9NED - chains A and B of the 6 polymer chains in the assembly; structure by electron microscopy, 3.20 A resolution.

== Chain A (and B) ==
Protein: Potassium voltage-gated channel protein Shaker
From: Drosophila melanogaster
Notes: engineered mutation(s): E12KD13K; chain B of this document is another copy of the same molecule, construct and numbering; everything in this record applies to it too
Reference sequence: P08510 (KCNAS_DROME); the construct has insertions or renumbered stretches relative to UniProt, so the offset changes along the chain: 2-512 = UniProt 2-512; 514-656 = UniProt 513-655
Amino-acid sequence (668 residues; each row starts with the number of its first residue):
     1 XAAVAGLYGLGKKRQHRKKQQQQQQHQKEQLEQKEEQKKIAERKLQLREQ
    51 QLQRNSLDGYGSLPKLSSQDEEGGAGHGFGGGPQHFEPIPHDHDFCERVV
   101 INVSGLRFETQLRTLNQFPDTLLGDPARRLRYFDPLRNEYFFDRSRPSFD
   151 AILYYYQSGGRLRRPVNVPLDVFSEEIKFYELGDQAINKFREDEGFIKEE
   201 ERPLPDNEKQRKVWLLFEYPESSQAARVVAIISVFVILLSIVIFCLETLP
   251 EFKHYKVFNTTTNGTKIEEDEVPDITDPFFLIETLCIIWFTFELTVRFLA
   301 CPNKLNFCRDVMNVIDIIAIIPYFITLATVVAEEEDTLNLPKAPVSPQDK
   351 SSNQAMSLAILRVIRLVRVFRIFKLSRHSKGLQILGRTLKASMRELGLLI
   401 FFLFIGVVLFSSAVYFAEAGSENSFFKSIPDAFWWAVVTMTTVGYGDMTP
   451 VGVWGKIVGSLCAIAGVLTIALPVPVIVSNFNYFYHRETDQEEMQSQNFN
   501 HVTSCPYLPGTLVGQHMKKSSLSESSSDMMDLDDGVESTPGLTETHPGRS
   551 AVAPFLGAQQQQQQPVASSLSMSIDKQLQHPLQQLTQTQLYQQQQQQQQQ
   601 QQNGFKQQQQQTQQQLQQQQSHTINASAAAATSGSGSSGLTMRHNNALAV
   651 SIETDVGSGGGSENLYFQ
Disordered / not traced: 1-83, 92-95, 194-215, 253-276, 299-309, 328-356, 490-668 (chain B: 1-83, 92-95, 195-215, 253-276, 299-309, 328-356, 489-668)
Differences from the reference sequence: acetylation (1); conflict Lys-12 (Glu in P08510), Lys-13 (Asp in P08510); insertion (513); expression tag (657-668)
Modified positions: ACE (acetyl group) at position 1
Bound ions: K+ site 1: Thr-442, Val-443 (shared with Thr-442(B), Val-443(B) of chain B; 2 residues of chain C; 2 residues of chain D); K+ site 2: Thr-442 (shared with Thr-442(B) of chain B; 1 residue of chain C; 1 residue of chain D)

== Chain A / chain B interface ==
Contacting residue pairs (69; chain A residue first):
  Pro-90(A) with Tyr-132(B), hydrophobic
  Leu-106(A) with Arg-146(B)
  Arg-107(A) with Gly-105(B); Arg-146(B), hydrogen bond (backbone-side chain)
  Phe-108(A) with Ser-104(B); Arg-146(B)
  Glu-109(A) with Ser-104(B), hydrogen bond (backbone-backbone); Phe-141(B)
  Thr-110(A) with Asp-143(B)
  Gln-111(A) with Asp-143(B), hydrogen bond (backbone-side chain)
  Thr-114(A) with Asp-143(B)
  Tyr-154(A) with Val-172(B)
  Gln-157(A) with Asp-143(B), hydrogen bond; Arg-144(B)
  Arg-163(A) with Pro-169(B)
  Pro-165(A) with Asn-167(B)
  Glu-395(A) with Tyr-485(B)
  Leu-398(A) with Gly-381(B); Tyr-485(B), hydrophobic
  Phe-401(A) with Leu-375(B), hydrophobic; Ser-379(B)
  Phe-402(A) with Gly-381(B); Leu-385(B), hydrophobic
  Ile-405(A) with Ile-372(B), hydrophobic; Leu-382(B), hydrophobic
  Val-408(A) with Ile-372(B), hydrophobic
  Leu-409(A) with Val-369(B), hydrophobic
  Ser-412(A) with Leu-366(B); Val-369(B)
  Ala-413(A) with Leu-366(B), hydrophobic
  Phe-416(A) with Phe-244(B), hydrophobic; Arg-362(B), hydrogen bond (backbone-side chain); Arg-365(B); Leu-366(B), hydrophobic
  Gly-420(A) with Arg-362(B)
  Ser-428(A) with Thr-248(B); Leu-249(B); Pro-250(B)
  Ile-429(A) with Phe-244(B), hydrophobic; Cys-245(B), hydrophobic; Thr-248(B)
  Pro-430(A) with Cys-245(B); Thr-248(B); Leu-249(B), hydrophobic
  Phe-433(A) with Cys-245(B), hydrophobic
  Thr-442(A) with Thr-441(B); Thr-442(B); Val-443(B)
  Val-443(A) with Val-443(B)
  Gly-444(A) with Val-443(B)
  Gly-446(A) with Tyr-445(B); Gly-446(B)
  Met-448(A) with Trp-434(B)
  Lys-456(A) with Trp-434(B)
  Gly-459(A) with Trp-434(B)
  Ser-460(A) with Trp-434(B); Val-437(B)
  Ile-464(A) with Leu-403(B), hydrophobic; Thr-441(B)
  Val-467(A) with Ile-470(B), hydrophobic
  Leu-468(A) with Leu-399(B), hydrophobic; Ile-477(B), hydrophobic
  Ala-471(A) with Val-478(B)
  Leu-472(A) with Leu-385(B), hydrophobic; Ile-477(B); Val-478(B), hydrophobic; Phe-481(B), hydrophobic
  Val-476(A) with Asn-482(B); His-486(B)
Also at the interface, not in a pair above, chain A (51 interface residues in all): Glu-87, Asp-150, Val-166, Arg-394, Tyr-415, Lys-427, Thr-439, Ala-463, Pro-473, Pro-475
Also at the interface, not in a pair above, chain B (46 interface residues in all): Ser-145, Ile-241, Phe-373, Leu-396, Val-474

== Summary ==
51 residues of chain A and 46 residues of chain B are in contact, with 5 hydrogen bonds. Polar pairs include
Arg-107(A)/Arg-146(B), Gln-111(A)/Asp-143(B) and Gln-157(A)/Asp-143(B). The K+ site 1 is built by Thr-442(A)
and Val-443(A).
Chain A and chain B are both Potassium voltage-gated channel protein Shaker (Drosophila melanogaster); the
structure, AcA-EI-shaker with free peptide conformation B, was determined by electron microscopy, deposited
together with 9NEC, 9NEG, 9NEI, 9NES and 9NEU.
